Entry 1KEW (X-ray diffraction, 1.80 A resolution); this record covers chains A and B.

== Chain A (and B) ==
Molecule: dTDP-D-glucose 4,6-dehydratase
From: Salmonella enterica subsp. enterica serovar Typhimurium
Notes: EC 4.2.1.46; chain B of this document is another copy of the same molecule, construct and numbering; everything in this record applies to it too
UniProt: P26391 (RFBB_SALTY); numbering as in UniProt (aligned over 1-361)
Amino-acid sequence (361 residues; numbered 1 to 361; the number before each row is that of its first residue):
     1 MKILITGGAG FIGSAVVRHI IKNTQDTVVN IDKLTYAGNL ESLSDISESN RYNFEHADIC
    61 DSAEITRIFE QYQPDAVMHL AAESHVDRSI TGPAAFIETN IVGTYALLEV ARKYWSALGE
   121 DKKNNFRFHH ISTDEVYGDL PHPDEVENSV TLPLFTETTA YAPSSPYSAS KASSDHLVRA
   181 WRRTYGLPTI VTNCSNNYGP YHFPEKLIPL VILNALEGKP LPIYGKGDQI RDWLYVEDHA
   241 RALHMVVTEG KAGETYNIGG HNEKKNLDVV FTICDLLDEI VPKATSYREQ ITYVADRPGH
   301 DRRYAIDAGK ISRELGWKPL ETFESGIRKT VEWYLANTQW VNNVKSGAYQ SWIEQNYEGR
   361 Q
Small-molecule neighbours:
  - NAD (nicotinamide-adenine-dinucleotide): Gly-7, Ala-9, Gly-10, Phe-11, Ile-12, Gly-13, Ile-31, Asp-32, Lys-33, Leu-34, Thr-35, Tyr-36, Ala-37, Gly-38, Ala-57, Asp-58, Ile-59, Leu-80, Ala-81, Ala-82, Ser-84, Thr-99, Ile-131, Ser-132, Thr-133, Tyr-167, Lys-171, Cys-194, Ser-195, Asn-196, Asn-197, His-202, Lys-206
  - thymidine-5'-diphosphate (TYD): His-85, Val-86, Asp-87, Glu-135, Asn-196, Glu-205, Lys-206, Leu-207, Leu-210, Pro-222, Ile-223, Tyr-224, Gln-229, Arg-231, Trp-233, Asn-266, Arg-297, His-300, Tyr-304, Tyr-357
Swiss-Prot annotation at these positions:
  - active site: Asp-134 (Proton donor), Glu-135 (Proton acceptor), Tyr-167 (Proton acceptor)
  - binding site (NAD(+)): Phe-11, Ile-12, Asp-32 to Thr-35, Asp-58, Ile-59, Leu-80 to Ser-84, Thr-99, Tyr-167 to Lys-171, Asn-197
  - binding site (substrate): Ser-84, Thr-133, Asn-196, Lys-206, Leu-207, Pro-222 to Tyr-224, Arg-231, Asn-266, Asp-296 to His-300, Tyr-357

== Interface between chain A and chain B ==
Residue-residue contacts - 51 pairs, chain A then chain B:
  Ser-89(A) with Tyr-185(B)
  Ile-90(A) with Tyr-185(B), hydrogen bond (backbone-side chain)
  Pro-93(A) with Tyr-105(B); Trp-181(B), hydrophobic
  Ala-94(A) with Tyr-105(B), hydrogen bond (backbone-side chain)
  Ile-97(A) with Tyr-105(B), hydrophobic; Leu-177(B), hydrophobic
  Ile-101(A) with Ile-101(B), hydrophobic
  Val-102(A) with Val-102(B), hydrophobic
  Tyr-105(A) with Pro-93(B); Ala-94(B), hydrogen bond (side chain-backbone); Ile-97(B), hydrophobic
  Ala-160(A) with Ala-160(B), hydrophobic
  Tyr-161(A) with His-176(B)
  Pro-163(A) with His-176(B); Ala-180(B)
  Ser-164(A) with Ala-180(B); Arg-183(B); Thr-184(B), hydrogen bond (backbone-side chain)
  Ser-165(A) with Ala-180(B); Thr-184(B)
  Pro-166(A) with Trp-181(B), hydrophobic; Thr-184(B); Tyr-185(B)
  Ala-169(A) with Ala-180(B), hydrophobic
  Ala-172(A) with His-176(B)
  Ser-173(A) with Ser-173(B), hydrogen bond
  His-176(A) with Tyr-161(B); Pro-163(B); Ala-169(B); Ala-172(B); His-176(B), hydrogen bond
  Leu-177(A) with Ile-97(B), hydrophobic
  Ala-180(A) with Pro-163(B); Ser-164(B); Ser-165(B); Ala-169(B), hydrophobic
  Trp-181(A) with Pro-93(B), hydrophobic; Pro-166(B), hydrophobic
  Arg-183(A) with Ser-164(B); Gly-299(B)
  Thr-184(A) with Ile-90(B); Ser-164(B), hydrogen bond (side chain-backbone); Ser-165(B); Pro-166(B); Pro-298(B)
  Tyr-185(A) with Ser-89(B); Ile-90(B), hydrogen bond (side chain-backbone); Pro-166(B)
  Pro-298(A) with Thr-184(B)
  Gly-299(A) with Arg-183(B)
Also at the interface, not in a pair above, chain A (29 interface residues in all): Glu-109, Thr-158, Asp-301
Also at the interface, not in a pair above, chain B (28 interface residues in all): Glu-109, Asp-301

== Summary ==
The interface between chain A and chain B involves 29 residues on one side and 28 on the other, with 8
hydrogen bonds. Polar contacts include Ile-90(A)/Tyr-185(B), Ala-94(A)/Tyr-105(B) and Ser-164(A)/Thr-184(B).
Ligands of chain A: thymidine-5'-diphosphate and NAD.
Both chains are dTDP-D-glucose 4,6-dehydratase (Salmonella enterica subsp. enterica serovar Typhimurium).
Entry 1KEW (The crystal structure of dTDP-D-glucose 4,6-dehydratase (RmlB) from Salmonella enterica serovar
Typhimurium with thymidine diphosphate bound) was determined by X-ray diffraction (same publication as 1KEP,
1KER, 1KET and 1KEU).
